5DFR - chain A; structure by X-ray diffraction, 2.30 A resolution.

Chain A:
Protein: Dihydrofolate reductase
From: Escherichia coli
Notes: EC 1.5.1.3
UniProtKB: P0ABQ4 (DYR_ECOLI); residue numbers follow UniProt; this construct covers 1-159
Amino-acid sequence (159 residues; numbered 1 to 159; the number before each row is that of its first residue):
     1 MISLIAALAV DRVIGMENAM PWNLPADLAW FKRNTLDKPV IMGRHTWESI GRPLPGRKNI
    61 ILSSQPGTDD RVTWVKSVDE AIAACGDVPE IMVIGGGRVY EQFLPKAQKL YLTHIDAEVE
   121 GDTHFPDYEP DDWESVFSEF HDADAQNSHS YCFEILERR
Unresolved in the structure: 16-20
Construct notes: conflict Asp37 (Asn in P0ABQ4)
Curated features (UniProtKB/Swiss-Prot):
  - binding site (substrate): Ile5, Asp27, Arg52, Arg57, Thr113
  - binding site (NADP(+)): Ala7, Val13 to Ala19, His45, Thr46, Ser63, Ser64, Lys76, Gly95 to Gln102
  - natural variant: Leu28 (L28R: In strain: B[RT500] isozyme 2), Trp30 (W30G: In strain: 1810), Glu154 (E154K: In strain: B[MB1428]; E154Q: In strain: 1810)
  - mutagenesis: Met16 (M16F/S: Increases catalytic rate about 2-fold; M16N: Increases catalytic rate about 2-fold. Increases catalytic rate about 7-fold; when associated with L-20; Y-42; F-92; A-85 and S-152), Met20 (M20I/V: Increases catalytic rate 2-fold; M20L: Increases catalytic rate 2.5-fold. Increases catalytic rate about 7-fold; when associated with N-16; Y-42; F-92; A-85 and S-152), Met42 (M42V: Increases catalytic rate almost 2-fold; M42Y: Increases catalytic rate almost 2-fold. Increases catalytic rate about 7-fold; when associated with N-16; L-20; A-85; F-92 and S-152), Cys85 (C85A: Decreases catalytic rate by one third. Increases catalytic rate about 7-fold; when associated with N-16; L-20; Y-42; F-92 and S-152), Met92 (M92F: No effect. Increases catalytic rate about 7-fold; when associated with N-16; L-20; Y-42; A-85 and S-152; M92L: No effect), Cys152 (C152S: Increases catalytic rate 1.5-fold. Increases catalytic rate about 7-fold; when associated with N-16; L-20; Y-42; A-85 and F-92)

Overview:
UniProt lists 5 substrate-binding residues, 21 NADP+-binding residues and 6 mutagenesis sites.
Chain A is Dihydrofolate reductase (Escherichia coli); the structure, Crystal structure of unliganded
escherichia coli dihydrofolate reductase. ligand-induced conformational changes and cooperativity in binding,
was determined by X-ray diffraction (same publication as 1DRA and 1DRB).
